PDB entry 5JQI | X-ray diffraction, 1.96 A resolution | chains G and H

== Chain G ==
Protein: FimG N-terminal extension
Chain sequence (15 residues; numbered 1 to 15; the number before each row is that of its first residue):
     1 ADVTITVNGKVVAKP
Not modelled in the structure: 13-15

== Chain H ==
Protein: Type 1 fimbiral adhesin FimH
Organism: Escherichia coli (strain UTI89 / UPEC)
Reference sequence: Q1R2J4 (Q1R2J4_ECOUT); residues 1-279 here correspond to UniProt positions 22-300 (UniProt number = residue number + 21)
Chain sequence (279 residues; each row starts with the number of its first residue):
     1 FACKTANGTAIPIGGGSANVYVNLAPAVNVGQNLVVDLSTQIFCHNDYPE
    51 TITDYVTLQRGSAYGGVLSSFSGTVKYNGSSYPFPTTSETPRVVYNSRTD
   101 KPWPVALYLTPVSSAGGVAIKAGSLIAVLILRQTNNYNSDDFQFVWNIYA
   151 NNDVVVPTGGCDVSARDVTVTLPDYPGSVPIPLTVYCAKSQNLGYYLSGT
   201 TADAGNSIFTNTASFSPAQGVGVQLTRNGTIIPANNTVSLGAVGTSAVSL
   251 GLTANYARTGGQVTAGNVQSIIGVTFVYQ
Not modelled in the structure: 13-15
Construct notes: engineered mutation Ser-62 (Ala83 in Q1R2J4)
Disulfide bonds: Cys-3/Cys-44, Cys-161/Cys-187
From the paper describing this entry:
  - mutagenesis - A62S: decreased binding to mannose
  - mutagenesis - Q133K: abolished binding to 4Z269
  - mutagenesis - A62S: decreased binding to 4Z269

== How chain G and chain H interact ==
Residue-residue contacts (61):
  Ala-1(G) with Gly-273(H); Val-274(H); Thr-275(H)
  Asp-2(G) with Ala-115(H); Gly-116(H); Arg-166(H), hydrogen bond (backbone-side chain); Val-274(H), hydrogen bond (backbone-backbone); Thr-275(H); Phe-276(H), hydrogen bond (side chain-backbone)
  Val-3(G) with Val-163(H), hydrophobic; Ala-165(H); Arg-166(H); Leu-183(H), hydrophobic; Ile-272(H); Gly-273(H); Val-274(H), hydrogen bond (backbone-backbone)
  Thr-4(G) with Arg-166(H), hydrogen bond (backbone-backbone); Asp-167(H); Val-168(H), hydrogen bond (backbone-backbone); Ile-271(H); Ile-272(H)
  Ile-5(G) with Val-168(H); Ile-181(H), hydrophobic; Ser-270(H); Ile-271(H); Ile-272(H), hydrogen bond (backbone-backbone); Val-274(H), hydrophobic
  Thr-6(G) with Val-168(H), hydrogen bond (backbone-backbone); Thr-169(H); Val-170(H), hydrogen bond (backbone-backbone); Gln-269(H); Ser-270(H)
  Val-7(G) with Val-170(H); Leu-172(H), hydrophobic; Val-223(H), hydrophobic; Ala-254(H), hydrophobic; Val-268(H); Gln-269(H); Ser-270(H), hydrogen bond (backbone-backbone)
  Asn-8(G) with Thr-169(H); Val-170(H), hydrogen bond (backbone-backbone); Thr-171(H); Leu-172(H), hydrogen bond (backbone-backbone); Val-268(H); Gln-269(H), hydrogen bond
  Gly-9(G) with Tyr-256(H); Asn-267(H); Val-268(H), hydrogen bond (backbone-backbone)
  Lys-10(G) with Asp-174(H); Tyr-175(H), hydrogen bond (backbone-backbone); Tyr-256(H), hydrogen bond (backbone-side chain); Gly-266(H); Asn-267(H)
  Val-11(G) with Tyr-175(H), hydrophobic; Ala-218(H), hydrophobic; Val-221(H), hydrophobic; Val-263(H), hydrophobic; Thr-264(H); Ala-265(H); Gly-266(H), hydrogen bond (backbone-backbone)
  Val-12(G) with Asp-174(H)

== Overview ==
The interface between chain G and chain H involves 12 residues on one side and 34 on the other; the contacts
include 17 hydrogen bonds. Polar pairs include Asp-2(G)/Arg-166(H), Asp-2(G)/Phe-276(H) and
Asn-8(G)/Gln-269(H). From the paper: A62S of chain H reduces binding to mannose; Q133K of chain H abolishes
binding to 4Z269.
Here chain G is FimG N-terminal extension and chain H is Type 1 fimbiral adhesin FimH (Escherichia coli
(strain UTI89 / UPEC)). Entry 5JQI (Crystal structure of FimH A62S from E. coli UTI89 bound to FimG N-terminal
extension) was determined by X-ray diffraction (same publication as 5JR4).
